PDB entry 7WD9 | electron microscopy, 3.70 A resolution | chains A and J of the 9 polymer chains in the assembly

== Chain A ==
Name: Spike glycoprotein
Source organism: Severe acute respiratory syndrome coronavirus 2
Reference sequence: P0DTC2 (SPIKE_SARS2); residue numbers follow UniProt; this construct covers 1-241, 245-1206
Sequence (1258 residues; numbered 1 to 1261; 3 numbers in that range are skipped by the numbering (no residue carries them; nothing is unmodelled there); the number before each row is that of its first residue):
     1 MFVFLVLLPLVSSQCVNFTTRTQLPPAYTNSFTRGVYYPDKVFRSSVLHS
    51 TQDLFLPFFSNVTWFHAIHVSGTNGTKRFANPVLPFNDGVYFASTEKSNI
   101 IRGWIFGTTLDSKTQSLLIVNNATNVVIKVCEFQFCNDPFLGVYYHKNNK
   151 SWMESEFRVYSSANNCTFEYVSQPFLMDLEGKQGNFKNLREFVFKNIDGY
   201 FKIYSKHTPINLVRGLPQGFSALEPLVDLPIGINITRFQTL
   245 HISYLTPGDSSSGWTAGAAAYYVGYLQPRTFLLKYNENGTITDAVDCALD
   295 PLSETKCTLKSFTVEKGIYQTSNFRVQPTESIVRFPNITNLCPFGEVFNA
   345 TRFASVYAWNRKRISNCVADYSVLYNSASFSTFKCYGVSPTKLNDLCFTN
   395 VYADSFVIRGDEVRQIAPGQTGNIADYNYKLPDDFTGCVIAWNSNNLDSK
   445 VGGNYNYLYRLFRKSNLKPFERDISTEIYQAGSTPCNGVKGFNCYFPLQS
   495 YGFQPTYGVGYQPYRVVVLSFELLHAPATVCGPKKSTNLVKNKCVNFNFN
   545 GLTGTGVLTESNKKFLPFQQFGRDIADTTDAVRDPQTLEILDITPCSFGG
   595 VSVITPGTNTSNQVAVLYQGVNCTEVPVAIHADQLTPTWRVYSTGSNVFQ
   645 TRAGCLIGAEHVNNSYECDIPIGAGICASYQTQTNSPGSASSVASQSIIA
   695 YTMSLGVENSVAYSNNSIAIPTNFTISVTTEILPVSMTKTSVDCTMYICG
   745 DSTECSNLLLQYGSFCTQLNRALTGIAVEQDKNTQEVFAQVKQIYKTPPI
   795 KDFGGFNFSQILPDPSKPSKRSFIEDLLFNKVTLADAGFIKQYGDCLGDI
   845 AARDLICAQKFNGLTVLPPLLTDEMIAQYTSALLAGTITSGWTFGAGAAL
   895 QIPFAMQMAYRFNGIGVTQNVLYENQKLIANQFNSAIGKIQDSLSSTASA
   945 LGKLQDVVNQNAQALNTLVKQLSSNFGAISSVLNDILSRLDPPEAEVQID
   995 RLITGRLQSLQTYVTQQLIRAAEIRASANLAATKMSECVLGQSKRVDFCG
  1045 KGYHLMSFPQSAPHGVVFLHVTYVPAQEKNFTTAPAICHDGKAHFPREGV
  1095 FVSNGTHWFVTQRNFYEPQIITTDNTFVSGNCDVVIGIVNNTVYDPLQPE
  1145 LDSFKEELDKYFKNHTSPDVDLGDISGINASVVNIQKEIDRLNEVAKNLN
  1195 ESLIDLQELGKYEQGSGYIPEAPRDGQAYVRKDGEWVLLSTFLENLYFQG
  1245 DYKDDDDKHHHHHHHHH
Not modelled in the structure: 1-13, 70-76, 248-254, 621-640, 677-688, 828-847, 1162-1261
Construct notes: variant Phe-18 (Leu in P0DTC2), Ala-80 (Asp in P0DTC2), Gly-215 (Asp in P0DTC2), Ile-246 (Arg in P0DTC2), Asn-417 (Lys in P0DTC2), Lys-484 (Glu in P0DTC2), Tyr-501 (Asn in P0DTC2), Gly-614 (Asp in P0DTC2), Gly-682 (Arg in P0DTC2), Ser-683 (Arg in P0DTC2), Ser-685 (Arg in P0DTC2), Val-701 (Ala in P0DTC2), Pro-986 (Lys in P0DTC2), Pro-987 (Val in P0DTC2); expression tag (1207-1261)
Cystine bridges: Cys-131/Cys-166, Cys-291/Cys-301, Cys-379/Cys-432, Cys-480/Cys-488, Cys-538/Cys-590, Cys-617/Cys-649, Cys-662/Cys-671, Cys-738/Cys-760, Cys-743/Cys-749, Cys-1032/Cys-1043, Cys-1082/Cys-1126
Swiss-Prot annotation at these positions:
  - region: Asn-280 to Cys-301 (Putative superantigen), Arg-403 to Asp-405 (Integrin-binding motif), Asn-448 to Phe-456 (Immunodominant HLA epitope recognized by the CD8+), Pro-681, Ala-684 (Putative superantigen), Ser-816 to Tyr-837 (Fusion peptide 1), Lys-835 to Phe-855 (Fusion peptide 2), Asp-1163 to Glu-1202 (Heptad repeat 2)
  - site: Arg-815, Ser-816 (Cleavage)
  - glycosylation: Asn-17 (N-linked (GlcNAc...) (complex) asparagine), Asn-61 (N-linked (GlcNAc...) (hybrid) asparagine), Asn-74 (N-linked (GlcNAc...) (complex) asparagine), Asn-122 (N-linked (GlcNAc...) (hybrid) asparagine), Asn-149 (N-linked (GlcNAc...) (complex) asparagine), Asn-165 (N-linked (GlcNAc...) (complex) asparagine), Asn-234 (N-linked (GlcNAc...) (high mannose) asparagine), Asn-282 (N-linked (GlcNAc...) (complex) asparagine), Thr-323 (O-linked (GalNAc) threonine), Ser-325 (O-linked (HexNAc...) serine), Asn-331 (N-linked (GlcNAc...) (complex) asparagine), Asn-343 (N-linked (GlcNAc...) (complex) asparagine), Asn-603 (N-linked (GlcNAc...) (hybrid) asparagine), Asn-616 (N-linked (GlcNAc...) (complex) asparagine), Asn-657 (N-linked (GlcNAc...) (complex) asparagine), Thr-676 (O-linked (GlcNAc...) threonine), Thr-678 (O-linked (GlcNAc...) threonine), Asn-709 (N-linked (GlcNAc...) (high mannose) asparagine), Asn-717 (N-linked (GlcNAc...) (hybrid) asparagine), Asn-801 (N-linked (GlcNAc...) (hybrid) asparagine) and 6 more in UniProt
  - natural variant: Leu-5 (L5F: In strain: Iota/B.1.526), Ser-13 (S13I: In strain: Epsilon/B.1.427/B.1.429), Phe-18 (L18F: In strain: Beta/B.1.351, Gamma/P.1 and 1 more; this construct carries the variant), Thr-19 (T19I: In strain: Omicron/BQ.1.1, Omicron/XBB.1.5 and 1 more; T19R: In strain: Delta/B.1.617.2, Omicron/BA.2 and 4 more), Thr-20 (T20N: In strain: Gamma/P.1), Leu-24 to Ala-27 (sequence variant, change not given here; In strain: Omicron/BA.2, Omicron/BA.2.12.1 and 6 more), Pro-26 (P26S: In strain: Gamma/P.1), Gln-52 (Q52H: In strain: Omicron/EG.5.1), Ala-67 (A67V: In strain: Eta/B.1.525, Omicron/BA.1), His-69 to Val-70 (deletion: In strain: Alpha/B.1.1.7, Eta/B.1.525 and 5 more), Gly-75 (G75V: In strain: Lambda/C.37), Thr-76 (T76I: In strain: Lambda/C.37), 81 further natural variant entries in UniProt
  - mutagenesis: His-69 to Val-70 (Increased incorporation of cleaved spike into virions), Asn-121 (N121Q: Partial loss of biliverdin affinity), Arg-190 (R190K: Partial loss of biliverdin affinity), Asn-234 (N234Q: Increased resistance to neutralizing antibodies), Asn-331 (N331Q: Reduced viral infectivity), Asn-343 (N343Q: Reduced viral infectivity), Leu-452 (L452R: Increased resistance to neutralizing antibodies. Decreases HLA binding to NF9 epitope. Increased binding affinity to human ACE2), Tyr-453 (Y453F: Decreased HLA binding to NF9 epitope. Increased binding affinity to human ACE2), Ala-475 (A475V: Increased resistance to neutralizing antibodies), Val-483 (V483A: Increased resistance to neutralizing antibodies), Phe-490 (F490L: Increased resistance to neutralizing antibodies and human covalescent sera neutralization), Gln-493 (Q493N: Reduced host ACE2-binding affinity in vitro; Q493Y: Reduced host ACE2-binding affinity in vitro), 9 further mutagenesis entries in UniProt

== Chain J ==
Name: Light chain of S3H3 Fab
Source organism: Mus musculus
Notes: antibody fragment or engineered binder
Sequence (215 residues; numbered 1 to 215; the number before each row is that of its first residue):
     1 DIVLTQSPASLAVSLGQRATISCRASKSVSASVYSYMHWYQQKPGQPPKL
    51 LIYLASSLESGVPARFSGSGSGTDFTLNIHPVEEEDAATYYCHHSRELPP
   101 AFGGGTKLEIKRADAAPTVSIFPPSSEQLTSGGASVVCFLNNFYPKDINV
   151 KWKIDGSERQNGVLNSWTDQDSKDSTYSMSSTLTLTKDEYERHNSYTCEA
   201 THKTSTSPIVKSFNR
Cystine bridges: Cys-23/Cys-92, Cys-138/Cys-198

== Chain A / chain J interface ==
Residue-residue contacts - 16 pairs, chain A then chain J:
  Leu-533(A) / Tyr-36(J)
  Lys-535(A) / Leu-98(J)
  Glu-554(A) / Tyr-36(J)  hydrogen bond
  Glu-554(A) / Arg-96(J)  salt bridge
  Ser-555(A) / Ala-31(J)
  Ser-555(A) / Ser-32(J)
  Asn-556(A) / Ser-32(J)
  Lys-557(A) / Ser-32(J)  hydrogen bond (backbone-side chain)
  Phe-559(A) / Ser-32(J)
  Leu-582(A) / Ser-32(J)
  Leu-582(A) / Tyr-34(J)
  Glu-583(A) / Ala-31(J)
  Glu-583(A) / Ser-32(J)
  Glu-583(A) / Tyr-34(J)
  Glu-583(A) / Tyr-36(J)
  Ile-584(A) / Ser-32(J)
Interface residues without a listed pair, chain A (11 interface residues in all): Lys-558
Interface residues without a listed pair, chain J (7 interface residues in all): Ser-95

== Overview ==
11 residues of chain A face 7 of chain J across their interface; the contacts include 2 hydrogen bonds and 1
salt bridge. Polar contacts include Glu-554(A)/Arg-96(J), Glu-554(A)/Tyr-36(J) and Lys-557(A)/Ser-32(J).
UniProt lists 21 mutagenesis sites on chain A.
Chain A is Spike glycoprotein (Severe acute respiratory syndrome coronavirus 2) and chain J is Light chain of
S3H3 Fab (Mus musculus); the structure, SARS-CoV-2 Beta spike in complex with three S3H3 Fabs, was determined
by electron microscopy (same publication as 7WCR, 7WCZ, 7WD0, 7WD7, 7WD8 and 7WDF).
